Entry 8V1V (X-ray diffraction, 2.30 A resolution); this record covers chains A and C of the 4 polymer chains in the assembly.

Chain A:
Protein: DNA ligase 1
Source organism: Homo sapiens
Notes: EC 6.5.1.1
UniProtKB: P18858 (DNLI1_HUMAN); numbering as in UniProt (aligned over 262-904)
Chain sequence (647 residues; row label = number of the first residue in the row):
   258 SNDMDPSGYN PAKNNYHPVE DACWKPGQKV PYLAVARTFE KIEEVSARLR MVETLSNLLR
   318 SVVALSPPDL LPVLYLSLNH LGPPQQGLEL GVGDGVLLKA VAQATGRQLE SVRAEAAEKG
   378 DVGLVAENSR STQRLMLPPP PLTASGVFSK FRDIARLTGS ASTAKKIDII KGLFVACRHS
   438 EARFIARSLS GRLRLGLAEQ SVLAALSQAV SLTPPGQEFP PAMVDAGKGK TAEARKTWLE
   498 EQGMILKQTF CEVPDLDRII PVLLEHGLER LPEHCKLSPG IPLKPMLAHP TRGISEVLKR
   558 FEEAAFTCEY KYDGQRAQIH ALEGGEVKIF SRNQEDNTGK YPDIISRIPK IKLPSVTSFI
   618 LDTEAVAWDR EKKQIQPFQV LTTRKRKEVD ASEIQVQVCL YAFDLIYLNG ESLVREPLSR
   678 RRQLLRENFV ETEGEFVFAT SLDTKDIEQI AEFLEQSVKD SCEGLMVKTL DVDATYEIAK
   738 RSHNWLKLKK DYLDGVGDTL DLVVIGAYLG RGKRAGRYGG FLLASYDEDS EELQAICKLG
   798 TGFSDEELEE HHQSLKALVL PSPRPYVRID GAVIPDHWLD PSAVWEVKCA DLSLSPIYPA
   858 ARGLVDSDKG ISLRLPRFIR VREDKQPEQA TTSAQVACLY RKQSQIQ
Disordered / not traced: 903-904
Differences from the reference sequence: expression tag (258-261); engineered mutation Leu872 (Phe in P18858)
Small-molecule neighbours: adenosine monophosphate (AMP): Ala545, Glu566, Tyr567, Lys568, Tyr569, Gln572, Arg573, Arg589, Glu621, Phe660, Ala696, Met723, Lys725, Trp742, Lys744, Lys746

Chain C:
Molecule: 7-nt DNA strand
Sequence (7 nucleotides; numbered 1 to 7; the number before each row is that of its first residue):
     1 GTCGGAC
Covalent attachments: adenosine monophosphate (AMP) linked to DG1
Bound ions: Na+ near DA6 (its only coordinating residue here)

How chain A and chain C interact:
Contacting residue pairs (23; chain A residue first):
  Ser303(A) - DA6(C)  phosphate contact
  Ser303(A) - DC7(C)  hydrogen bond to the phosphate
  Ala304(A) - DC7(C)  sugar contact
  Arg549(A) - DC3(C)  salt bridge to the phosphate
  Lys568(A) - DG1(C)  salt bridge to the phosphate
  Arg589(A) - DG1(C)  salt bridge to the phosphate
  Lys744(A) - DT2(C)  salt bridge to the phosphate
  Lys746(A) - DG1(C)  hydrogen bond to the phosphate
  Lys746(A) - DT2(C)  salt bridge to the phosphate
  Tyr749(A) - DT2(C)  hydrogen bond to the phosphate
  Lys770(A) - DG4(C)  base contact
  Thr798(A) - DT2(C)  hydrogen bond to the base
  Thr798(A) - DC3(C)  hydrogen bond to the sugar
  Gly799(A) - DC3(C)  phosphate contact
  Gly799(A) - DG4(C)  phosphate contact
  Phe800(A) - DG4(C)  sugar contact
  Ser801(A) - DG4(C)  phosphate contact
  Ser801(A) - DG5(C)  phosphate contact
  Asp802(A) - DG4(C)  phosphate contact
  Asp802(A) - DG5(C)  hydrogen bond to the phosphate
  Leu872(A) - DG1(C)  base contact
  Arg874(A) - DT2(C)  phosphate contact
  Arg874(A) - DC3(C)  salt bridge to the phosphate
Also at the interface, not in a pair above, chain A (18 interface residues in all): Arg305, Glu803

Summary:
18 residues of chain A and 7 residues of chain C are in contact; the contacts include 6 hydrogen bonds and 6
salt bridges. Polar contacts include Thr798(A)-DT2(C), Thr798(A)-DC3(C) and Ser303(A)-DC7(C). Bound to chain
A: adenosine monophosphate. Adenosine monophosphate is covalently linked to DG1(C).
Here chain A is DNA ligase 1 (Homo sapiens) and chain C is a 7-nt DNA strand. Entry 8V1V (Human DNA Ligase I
F872L bound to adenylated nicked DNA) was determined by X-ray diffraction (same publication as 8V1U and 8V1W).
